Entry 8VKL (electron microscopy, 2.91 A resolution); this record covers chains A and D of the 5 polymer chains in the assembly.

[Chain A]
Molecule: Spike glycoprotein
Source organism: Severe acute respiratory syndrome coronavirus 2
Reference sequence: P0DTC2 (SPIKE_SARS2); residue numbers follow UniProt; this construct covers 1-23, 27-143, 145-1207
Chain sequence (1284 residues; numbered 1 to 1288; 4 numbers in that range are skipped by the numbering (no residue carries them; nothing is unmodelled there); the number before each row is that of its first residue):
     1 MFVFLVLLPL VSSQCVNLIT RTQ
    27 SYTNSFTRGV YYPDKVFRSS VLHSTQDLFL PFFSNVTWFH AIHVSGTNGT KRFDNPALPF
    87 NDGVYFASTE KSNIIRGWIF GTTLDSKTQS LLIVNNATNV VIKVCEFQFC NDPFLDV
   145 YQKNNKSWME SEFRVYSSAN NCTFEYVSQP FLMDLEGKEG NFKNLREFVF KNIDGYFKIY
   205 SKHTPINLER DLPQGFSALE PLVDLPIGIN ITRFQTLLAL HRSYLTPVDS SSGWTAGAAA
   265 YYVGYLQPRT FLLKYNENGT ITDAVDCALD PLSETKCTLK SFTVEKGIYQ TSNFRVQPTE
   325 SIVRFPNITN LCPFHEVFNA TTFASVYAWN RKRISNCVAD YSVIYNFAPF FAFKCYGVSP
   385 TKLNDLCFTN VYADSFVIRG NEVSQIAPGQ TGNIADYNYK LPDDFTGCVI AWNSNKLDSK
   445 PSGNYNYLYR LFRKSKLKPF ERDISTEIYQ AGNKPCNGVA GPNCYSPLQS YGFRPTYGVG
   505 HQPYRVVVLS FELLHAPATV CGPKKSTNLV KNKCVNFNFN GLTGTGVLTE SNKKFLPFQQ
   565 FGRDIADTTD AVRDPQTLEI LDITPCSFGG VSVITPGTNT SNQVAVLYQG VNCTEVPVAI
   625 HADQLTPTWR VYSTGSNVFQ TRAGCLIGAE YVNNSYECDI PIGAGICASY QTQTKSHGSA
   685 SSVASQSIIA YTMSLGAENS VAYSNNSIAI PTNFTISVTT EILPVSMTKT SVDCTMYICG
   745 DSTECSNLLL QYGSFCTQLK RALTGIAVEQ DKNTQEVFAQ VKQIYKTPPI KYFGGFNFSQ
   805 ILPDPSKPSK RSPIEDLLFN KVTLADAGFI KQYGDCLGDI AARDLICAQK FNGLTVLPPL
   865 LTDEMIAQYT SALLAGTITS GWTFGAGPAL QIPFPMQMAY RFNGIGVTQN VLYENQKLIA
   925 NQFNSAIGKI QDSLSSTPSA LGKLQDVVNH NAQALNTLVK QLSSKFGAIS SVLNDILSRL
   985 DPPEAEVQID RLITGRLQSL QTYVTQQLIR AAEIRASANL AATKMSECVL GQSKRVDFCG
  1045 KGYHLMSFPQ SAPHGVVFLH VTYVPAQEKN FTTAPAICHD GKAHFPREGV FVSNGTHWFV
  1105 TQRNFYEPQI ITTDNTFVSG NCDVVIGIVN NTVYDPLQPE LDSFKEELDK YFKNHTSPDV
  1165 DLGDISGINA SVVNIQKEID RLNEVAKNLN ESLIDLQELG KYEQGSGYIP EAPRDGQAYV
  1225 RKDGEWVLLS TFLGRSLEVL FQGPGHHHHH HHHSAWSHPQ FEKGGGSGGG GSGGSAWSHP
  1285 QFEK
Unresolved in the structure: 1-13, 72-77, 145-152, 179-186, 250-255, 621-640, 676-690, 828-847, 1148-1288
Differences from the reference sequence: conflict Ile-19 (Thr in P0DTC2), Ser-27 (Ala in P0DTC2), Ala-83 (Val in P0DTC2), 44 further conflict positions vs the reference (P0DTC2) not listed; expression tag (1208-1288)
Cystine bridges: Cys-15/Cys-136, Cys-131/Cys-166, Cys-291/Cys-301, Cys-336/Cys-361, Cys-379/Cys-432, Cys-391/Cys-525, Cys-480/Cys-488, Cys-538/Cys-590, Cys-617/Cys-649, Cys-662/Cys-671, Cys-738/Cys-760, Cys-743/Cys-749, Cys-1032/Cys-1043, Cys-1082/Cys-1126
Covalently attached groups: N-acetylglucosamine (NAG) linked to Asn-61, Asn-122, Asn-165, Asn-234, Asn-282, Asn-331, Asn-343, Asn-709, Asn-717, Asn-801, Asn-1074, Asn-1098, Asn-1134
UniProt features mapped onto this chain:
  - region: Asn-280 to Cys-301 (Putative superantigen), Asn-448 to Phe-456 (Immunodominant HLA epitope recognized by the CD8+), Ser-816 to Tyr-837 (Fusion peptide 1), Lys-835 to Phe-855 (Fusion peptide 2), Asp-1163 to Glu-1202 (Heptad repeat 2)
  - site: Arg-815, Ser-816 (Cleavage)
  - glycosylation: Asn-17 (N-linked (GlcNAc...) (complex) asparagine), Asn-61 (N-linked (GlcNAc...) (hybrid) asparagine), Asn-74 (N-linked (GlcNAc...) (complex) asparagine), Asn-122 (N-linked (GlcNAc...) (hybrid) asparagine), Asn-149 (N-linked (GlcNAc...) (complex) asparagine), Asn-165 (N-linked (GlcNAc...) (complex) asparagine), Asn-234 (N-linked (GlcNAc...) (high mannose) asparagine), Asn-282 (N-linked (GlcNAc...) (complex) asparagine), Thr-323 (O-linked (GalNAc) threonine), Ser-325 (O-linked (HexNAc...) serine), Asn-331 (N-linked (GlcNAc...) (complex) asparagine), Asn-343 (N-linked (GlcNAc...) (complex) asparagine), Asn-603 (N-linked (GlcNAc...) (hybrid) asparagine), Asn-616 (N-linked (GlcNAc...) (complex) asparagine), Asn-657 (N-linked (GlcNAc...) (complex) asparagine), Thr-676 (O-linked (GlcNAc...) threonine), Thr-678 (O-linked (GlcNAc...) threonine), Asn-709 (N-linked (GlcNAc...) (high mannose) asparagine), Asn-717 (N-linked (GlcNAc...) (hybrid) asparagine), Asn-801 (N-linked (GlcNAc...) (hybrid) asparagine) and 6 more in UniProt
  - natural variant: Leu-5 (L5F: In strain: Iota/B.1.526), Ser-13 (S13I: In strain: Epsilon/B.1.427/B.1.429), Leu-18 (L18F: In strain: Beta/B.1.351, Gamma/P.1 and 1 more), Ile-19 (T19I: In strain: Omicron/BQ.1.1, Omicron/XBB.1.5 and 1 more; this construct carries the variant), Thr-20 (T20N: In strain: Gamma/P.1), Gln-52 (Q52H: In strain: Omicron/EG.5.1), Ala-67 (A67V: In strain: Eta/B.1.525, Omicron/BA.1), His-69 to Val-70 (deletion: In strain: Alpha/B.1.1.7, Eta/B.1.525 and 5 more), Gly-75 (G75V: In strain: Lambda/C.37), Thr-76 (T76I: In strain: Lambda/C.37), Asp-80 (D80A: In strain: Beta/B.1.351), Ala-83 (V83A: In strain: Omicron/XBB.1.5, Omicron/EG.5.1; this construct carries the variant), 73 further natural variant entries in UniProt
  - mutagenesis: His-69 to Val-70 (Increased incorporation of cleaved spike into virions), Asn-121 (N121Q: Partial loss of biliverdin affinity), Arg-190 (R190K: Partial loss of biliverdin affinity), Asn-234 (N234Q: Increased resistance to neutralizing antibodies), Asn-331 (N331Q: Reduced viral infectivity), Asn-343 (N343Q: Reduced viral infectivity), Leu-452 (L452R: Increased resistance to neutralizing antibodies. Decreases HLA binding to NF9 epitope. Increased binding affinity to human ACE2), Tyr-453 (Y453F: Decreased HLA binding to NF9 epitope. Increased binding affinity to human ACE2), Ala-475 (A475V: Increased resistance to neutralizing antibodies), Val-483 (V483A: Increased resistance to neutralizing antibodies), Gln-493 (Q493N: Reduced host ACE2-binding affinity in vitro; Q493Y: Reduced host ACE2-binding affinity in vitro), His-519 (H519P: Increased resistance to human covalescent sera neutralization), 5 further mutagenesis entries in UniProt

[Chain D]
Molecule: Angiotensin-converting enzyme 2
Source organism: Mus musculus
Notes: EC 3.4.17.23, 3.4.17.-
Reference sequence: Q8R0I0 (ACE2_MOUSE); residues 1-615 here = UniProt positions 1-615
Chain sequence (621 residues; row label = number of the first residue in the row):
     1 MSSSSWLLLS LVAVTTAQSL TEENAKTFLN NFNQEAEDLS YQSSLASWNY NTNITEENAQ
    61 KMSEAAAKWS AFYEEQSKTA QSFSLQEIQT PIIKRQLQAL QQSGSSALSA DKNKQLNTIL
   121 NTMSTIYSTG KVCNPKNPQE CLLLEPGLDE IMATSTDYNS RLWAWEGWRA EVGKQLRPLY
   181 EEYVVLKNEM ARANNYNDYG DYWRGDYEAE GADGYNYNRN QLIEDVERTF AEIKPLYEHL
   241 HAYVRRKLMD TYPSYISPTG CLPAHLLGDM WGRFWTNLYP LTVPFAQKPN IDVTDAMMNQ
   301 GWDAERIFQE AEKFFVSVGL PHMTQGFWAN SMLTEPADGR KVVCHPTAWD LGHGDFRIKM
   361 CTKVTMDNFL TAHHEMGHIQ YDMAYARQPF LLRNGANEGF HEAVGEIMSL SAATPKHLKS
   421 IGLLPSDFQE DSETEINFLL KQALTIVGTL PFTYMLEKWR WMVFRGEIPK EQWMKKWWEM
   481 KREIVGVVEP LPHDETYCDP ASLFHVSNDY SFIRYYTRTI YQFQFQEALC QAAKYNGSLH
   541 KCDISNSTEA GQKLLKMLSL GNSEPWTKAL ENVVGARNMD VKPLLNYFQP LFDWLKEQNR
   601 NSFVGWNTEW SPYADHHHHH H
Unresolved in the structure: 1-19, 613-621
Differences from the reference sequence: expression tag (616-621)
Cystine bridges: Cys-133/Cys-141, Cys-530/Cys-542
Covalently attached groups: N-acetylglucosamine (NAG) linked to Asn-53, Asn-546
UniProt features mapped onto this chain:
  - active site: Glu-375 (Proton acceptor), His-505 (Proton donor)
  - binding site (chloride): Arg-169, Trp-477, Lys-481
  - binding site (substrate): Arg-273, His-345, Pro-346, Tyr-515
  - binding site (Zn(2+)): His-374, His-378, Glu-402
  - glycosylation (N-linked (GlcNAc...) asparagine): Asn-53, Asn-536, Asn-546

[Interface between chain A and chain D]
Residue-residue contacts - 28 pairs, chain A then chain D:
  Tyr-449(A) / Asp-38(D)  hydrogen bond
  Tyr-449(A) / Gln-42(D)  hydrogen bond
  Tyr-453(A) / Gln-34(D)  hydrogen bond
  Leu-455(A) / Asn-30(D)
  Leu-455(A) / Gln-34(D)
  Phe-456(A) / Thr-27(D)
  Phe-456(A) / Asn-30(D)
  Phe-456(A) / Asn-31(D)
  Ala-475(A) / Asn-24(D)
  Ala-475(A) / Thr-27(D)
  Gly-476(A) / Asn-24(D)
  Asn-487(A) / Asn-24(D)
  Asn-487(A) / Phe-83(D)
  Tyr-489(A) / Thr-27(D)
  Tyr-489(A) / Phe-28(D)
  Gln-493(A) / Asn-31(D)
  Arg-498(A) / Asp-38(D)  salt bridge
  Arg-498(A) / Tyr-41(D)
  Arg-498(A) / Gln-42(D)  hydrogen bond
  Thr-500(A) / Tyr-41(D)  hydrogen bond
  Thr-500(A) / Asn-330(D)
  Thr-500(A) / Asp-355(D)
  Thr-500(A) / Arg-357(D)
  Tyr-501(A) / Tyr-41(D)  hydrophobic
  Tyr-501(A) / His-353(D)
  Gly-502(A) / His-353(D)  hydrogen bond (backbone-backbone)
  Gly-502(A) / Gly-354(D)
  His-505(A) / His-353(D)  hydrogen bond
Other interface residues (no listed pair), chain A (15 interface residues in all): Arg-403
Other interface residues (no listed pair), chain D (17 interface residues in all): Glu-35, Glu-37

[Summary]
Chain A and chain D form an interface of 15 and 17 residues respectively, with 7 hydrogen bonds and 1 salt
bridge. Polar pairs include Arg-498(A)/Asp-38(D), Tyr-449(A)/Asp-38(D) and Tyr-449(A)/Gln-42(D).
N-acetylglucosamine is covalently linked to Asn-61(A), Asn-122(A), Asn-165(A), Asn-234(A), Asn-282(A) and
Asn-331(A) and 7 more.
Here chain A is Spike glycoprotein (Severe acute respiratory syndrome coronavirus 2) and chain D is
Angiotensin-converting enzyme 2 (Mus musculus). Entry 8VKL (Cryo-EM structure of SARS-CoV-2 XBB.1.5 spike
protein in complex with mouse ACE2 (conformation 2)) was determined by electron microscopy (same publication
as 8VKK, 8VKM, 8VKN, 8VKO and 8VKP).
